4AV1 - chains B and Y of the 6 polymer chains in the assembly; structure by X-ray diffraction, 3.10 A resolution.

Chain B:
Molecule: Poly [ADP-ribose] polymerase 1
Source organism: Homo sapiens
Notes: EC 2.4.2.30; fragment: dna-binding domain, residues 5-202
UniProtKB: P09874 (PARP1_HUMAN); numbering as in UniProt (aligned over 5-202)
Amino-acid sequence (223 residues; row label = number of the first residue in the row; numbers below 1 keep their minus sign (Met-20 is residue -20)):
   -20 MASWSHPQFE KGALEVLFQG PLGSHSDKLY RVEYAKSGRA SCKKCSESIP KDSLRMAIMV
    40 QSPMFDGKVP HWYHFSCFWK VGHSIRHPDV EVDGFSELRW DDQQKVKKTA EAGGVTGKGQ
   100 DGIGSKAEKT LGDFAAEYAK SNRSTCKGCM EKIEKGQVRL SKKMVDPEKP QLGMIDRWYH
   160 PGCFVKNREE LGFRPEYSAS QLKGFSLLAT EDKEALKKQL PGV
Unresolved in the structure: -20 to 106
Sequence notes: expression tag (-20 to 4)
Swiss-Prot annotation at these positions:
  - zinc finger: Tyr9 to Gly93 (PARP-type 1), Phe113 (PARP-type 2)
  - binding site (Zn(2+)): Cys21, Cys24, His53, Cys56, Cys125, Cys128, His159, Cys162
  - modified residue: Ser41 (Phosphoserine), Lys97 (N6-acetyllysine), Lys105 (N6-acetyllysine), Lys131 (N6-acetyllysine), Ser177 (Phosphoserine), Ser179 (Phosphoserine), Ser185 (Phosphoserine)
  - cross-link: Lys192 (Glycyl lysine isopeptide (Lys-Gly) (interchain with G-Cter in SUMO2))
  - mutagenesis: Arg18 (R18A: Abolished DNA-binding), Ser25 (S25A: Does not affect translocation into the cytosol), Arg34 (R34A: Abolished DNA-binding; R34E: Abolished binding to DNA strand breaks), Gln40 (Q40A: Does not affect DNA-binding), Ser41 (S41A: No effect), Pro42 (P42G: No effect), Met43 (M43A: No effect; M43D: Strongly decreased homodimerization), Phe44 to Val48 (Abolished DNA-binding), Phe44 (F44A: Abolished DNA-binding; F44D: Strongly decreased homodimerization), Asp45 (D45A: Does not affect DNA-binding. Decreased poly-ADP-ribosyltransferase activity), Lys119 to Ser120 (Abolished prolonged residence (trapping) to chromatin), Arg122 (R122A: Strongly decreased DNA-binding), 2 further mutagenesis entries in UniProt
Bound ions: Zn2+: Cys125, Cys128, His159, Cys162
What the authors report for this chain:
  - binding site for the 12-nt DNA strand: Ser16 to Ala19, Arg34, Gln150, Leu151
  - binding site for the 12-nt DNA strand (chain Y): Ser120 to Ser123, Lys126, Arg138, Asp145, Leu151, Ile154
  - mutagenesis - R34E, R138E, V144E/P149D, V144E/P149I: decreased localization
  - mutagenesis - M43D/F44D: decreased localization to foci
  - mutagenesis - M43D/F44D: decreased binding to DNA
  - self-association interface (contacts with another copy of this molecule): Val144, Pro149, Gln150, Met153

Chain Y:
Molecule: 12-nt DNA strand
Sequence (12 nucleotides; numbered 1 to 12; the number before each row is that of its first residue):
     1 TAATGCAACA CT

How chain B and chain Y interact:
Residue-residue contacts (15):
  Lys119(B) - DA10(Y)  salt bridge to the phosphate
  Lys119(B) - DC11(Y)  phosphate contact
  Ser120(B) - DA10(Y)  hydrogen bond to the phosphate
  Ser120(B) - DC11(Y)  hydrogen bond to the phosphate
  Arg122(B) - DC9(Y)  base contact
  Arg122(B) - DA10(Y)  hydrogen bond to the sugar
  Arg122(B) - DC11(Y)  phosphate contact
  Ser123(B) - DC11(Y)  phosphate contact
  Ser123(B) - DT12(Y)  phosphate contact
  Thr124(B) - DT12(Y)  hydrogen bond to the phosphate
  Arg138(B) - DC11(Y)  salt bridge to the phosphate
  Lys148(B) - DT12(Y)  phosphate contact
  Leu151(B) - DT12(Y)  base contact
  Ile154(B) - DT12(Y)  base contact
  Trp157(B) - DT12(Y)  phosphate contact
Also at the interface, not in a pair above, chain B (14 interface residues in all): Ala118, Lys126, Asp145, Asp155

Overview:
Chain B and chain Y form an interface of 14 and 4 residues respectively, with 4 hydrogen bonds and 2 salt
bridges. Polar pairs include Arg122(B)-DA10(Y), Ser120(B)-DA10(Y) and Ser120(B)-DC11(Y). From the paper: a
binding site for the 12-nt DNA strand (chain Y) at Ser120(B), Lys126(B) and Arg138(B) among others; R34E,
R138E and V144E/P149D of chain B, among others, reduce localization; 5 substitutions were tested in all.
Chain B is Poly [ADP-ribose] polymerase 1 (Homo sapiens) and chain Y is a 12-nt DNA strand; the structure,
Crystal structure of the human PARP-1 DNA binding domain in complex with DNA, was determined by X-ray
diffraction.
